Entry 9HNY (electron microscopy, 3.30 A resolution); this record covers chains CA and F7 of the 105 polymer chains in the assembly.

== Chain CA ==
Molecule: 9S RNA
From: Trypanosoma brucei
Sequence (620 nucleotides; each row starts with the number of its first residue; note: 10 numbers in that range are skipped by the numbering (no residue carries them; nothing is unmodelled there); a row labelled like 384A-384J holds insertion residues (384A, then the next letters in order)):
     1 UAAAUUAUGGUCAAUUGUUAGUAUUCAUAUUAAUUUUUUUAAAUGUUUUA
    51 UCAUUUUAUAAAGGUUUAUUUUUGAAAGAUUUUUUGUAUAAAAUUUUAGG
   101 AAUAGUUAAUAAUAAUUUAUAAUUUUGAUUAGAUUGUUUUGUUAAUGCUA
   151 UUAGAUGGGUGUGGAAAAAUAAAAAAAAUAAUUAAUAUAUAUCAAUAAUA
   201 AAUUAAAUUAAUCUAUUAGUCAGAAAUGGAUGCCAGCCGUUGCGGUAAUU
   251 UCUAUGCUUUUAAAUAUUAUACAAUUAUCAUAUUAAAUUGUUAAGUGCUG
   301 AUUUAACCAAUAAAAAUAUAAAUAAUUUUUAUUUGUUUUUAAACACCAUU
   351 AGGUAUAUGCAAAUAUAAAAUUAUAGUAAUUAUA
384A-384J AAUUAUAUUA
   390 UAUUAUA
   402 UUUAUUCAUAUAAUUAAUAGGAUAAUAUUUGUAGUUUUUGAUACCAUGAU
   452 AAGGAUUAUAAAUUGAAAGUGUUAAUAUCAUAAUCAAAAUUUAUUAUUUA
   502 UAUUAAAUAUGUAUGUGUAGAUAAAAUAAGAAAUUAAAAAGGUAUUGUUG
   552 CCCACCAAUUUUUAUAAUAAAAAUAACGUGCAGUAAUUAAUAUAUUUAUA
   602 AAAAUAUAUUUUUUUUUUU
Not modelled in the structure: 208-227, 254-260, 349-353, 384A-384J, 402-416, 431-440, 489-510, 523-529, 538-559
Sequence notes: conflict U614 (A1802 in X02547.1), U615 (G1803 in X02547.1), U616 (C1804 in X02547.1), U618 (A1806 in X02547.1), U619 (A1807 in X02547.1), U620 (A1808 in X02547.1)

== Chain F7 ==
Name: mt-SAF7 (KRIPP10)
From: Trypanosoma brucei
UniProtKB: Q57UW6 (Q57UW6_TRYB2); residue numbers follow UniProt; this construct covers 1-679
Chain sequence (679 residues; each row starts with the number of its first residue):
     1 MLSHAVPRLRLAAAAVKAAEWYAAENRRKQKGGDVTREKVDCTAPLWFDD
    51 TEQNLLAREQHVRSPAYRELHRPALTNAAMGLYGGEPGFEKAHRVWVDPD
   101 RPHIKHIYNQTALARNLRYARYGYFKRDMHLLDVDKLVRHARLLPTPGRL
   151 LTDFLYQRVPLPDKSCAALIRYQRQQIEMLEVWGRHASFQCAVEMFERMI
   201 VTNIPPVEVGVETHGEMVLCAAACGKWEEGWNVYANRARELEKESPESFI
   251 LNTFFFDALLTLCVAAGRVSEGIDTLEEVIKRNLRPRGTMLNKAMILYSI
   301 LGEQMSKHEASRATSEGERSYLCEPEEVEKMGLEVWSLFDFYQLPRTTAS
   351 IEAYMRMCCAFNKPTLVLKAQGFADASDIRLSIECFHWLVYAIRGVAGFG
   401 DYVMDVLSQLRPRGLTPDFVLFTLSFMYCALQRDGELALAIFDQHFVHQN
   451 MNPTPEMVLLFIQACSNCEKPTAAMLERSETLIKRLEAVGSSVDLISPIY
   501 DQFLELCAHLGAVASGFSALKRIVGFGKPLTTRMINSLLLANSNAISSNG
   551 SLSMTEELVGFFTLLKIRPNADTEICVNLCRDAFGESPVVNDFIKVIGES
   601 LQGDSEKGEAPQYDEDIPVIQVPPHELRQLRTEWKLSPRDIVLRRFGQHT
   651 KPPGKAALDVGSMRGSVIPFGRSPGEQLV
Not modelled in the structure: 1-10, 33-42, 311-323, 679
Small-molecule neighbours: acetyl coenzyme A (ACO): Glu69, Arg72, Leu75, Ala78, Ala79

== How chain CA and chain F7 interact ==
Contacting residue pairs (66):
  G100(CA) with Leu113(F7), sugar contact
  A101(CA) with Leu113(F7), phosphate contact
  A102(CA) with Asn77(F7), hydrogen bond to the phosphate; Lys91(F7), phosphate contact; Ala92(F7), phosphate contact
  U103(CA) with Thr76(F7), phosphate contact; Asn77(F7), hydrogen bond to the phosphate
  U125(CA) with Thr111(F7), base contact
  U130(CA) with Tyr83(F7), sugar contact
  A131(CA) with Tyr83(F7), sugar contact
  A145(CA) with Arg672(F7), base contact
  A269(CA) with Ser666(F7), sugar contact; Arg672(F7), sugar contact
  U270(CA) with Gly665(F7), phosphate contact; Ser666(F7), phosphate contact; Ser673(F7), hydrogen bond to the base
  U281(CA) with Pro652(F7), sugar contact; Lys655(F7), salt bridge to the phosphate
  U291(CA) with Thr146(F7), hydrogen bond to the base; Arg149(F7), base contact
  U292(CA) with Thr146(F7), base contact; Gln176(F7), hydrogen bond to the base; Ala187(F7), phosphate contact; Ser188(F7), hydrogen bond to the base; Cys191(F7), hydrogen bond to the sugar
  A293(CA) with Ala187(F7), phosphate contact
  A325(CA) with Arg644(F7), hydrogen bond to the phosphate; Thr650(F7), hydrogen bond to the sugar
  U326(CA) with Gln110(F7), sugar contact; Arg115(F7), hydrogen bond to the sugar; Arg644(F7), salt bridge to the phosphate
  U327(CA) with Arg115(F7), salt bridge to the phosphate; Arg142(F7), hydrogen bond to the phosphate; Arg644(F7), hydrogen bond to the base; Gln648(F7), hydrogen bond to the sugar; His649(F7), hydrogen bond to the base; Thr650(F7), hydrogen bond to the base; Pro652(F7), base contact
  U328(CA) with Arg118(F7), salt bridge to the phosphate; Arg121(F7), salt bridge to the phosphate; Arg142(F7), salt bridge to the phosphate; Leu143(F7), phosphate contact; Gly647(F7), sugar contact; His649(F7), stacking on the base
  U329(CA) with Arg121(F7), salt bridge to the phosphate
  G335(CA) with Lys126(F7), base contact
  U336(CA) with Tyr156(F7), sugar contact
  U337(CA) with Tyr156(F7), hydrogen bond to the base; Arg158(F7), sugar contact
  U338(CA) with Tyr156(F7), phosphate contact; Arg158(F7), salt bridge to the phosphate
  G359(CA) with Arg149(F7), hydrogen bond to the phosphate; Thr152(F7), hydrogen bond to the sugar; Asp153(F7), hydrogen bond to the base; Tyr156(F7), base contact
  C360(CA) with Tyr122(F7), sugar contact; Lys126(F7), hydrogen bond to the sugar; Arg149(F7), salt bridge to the phosphate; Asp153(F7), hydrogen bond to the sugar
  A361(CA) with Gly123(F7), phosphate contact; Lys126(F7), hydrogen bond to the sugar; Leu143(F7), phosphate contact
  A362(CA) with Arg121(F7), salt bridge to the phosphate
  A363(CA) with Arg118(F7), salt bridge to the phosphate; Tyr124(F7), hydrogen bond to the phosphate
  A368(CA) with Lys655(F7), sugar contact
Also at the interface, not in a pair above, chain CA (32 interface residues in all): A121, A282, A324
Also at the interface, not in a pair above, chain F7 (46 interface residues in all): Leu75, Ala78, Lys105, Leu117, Pro145, Gln157, Lys651, Pro653

== Overview ==
32 residues of chain CA face 46 of chain F7 across their interface; the contacts include 23 hydrogen bonds, 11
salt bridges and 1 aromatic stacking contact. Polar pairs include U270(CA)-Ser673(F7), U291(CA)-Thr146(F7) and
U292(CA)-Gln176(F7). Bound to chain F7: acetyl coenzyme A.
Chain CA is 9S RNA and chain F7 is mt-SAF7 (KRIPP10), both from Trypanosoma brucei; the structure,
Mitoribosomal small subunit in complex with Mettl15 and Mettl17, was determined by electron microscopy.
